3RH6 - chains A and T of the 4 polymer chains in the assembly; structure by X-ray diffraction, 2.05 A resolution.

# Chain A
Name: DNA polymerase beta
Source organism: Homo sapiens
Notes: EC 2.7.7.7, 4.2.99.-
Reference sequence: P06746 (DPOLB_HUMAN); residues 1-335 here = UniProt positions 1-335
Amino-acid sequence (335 residues; each row starts with the number of its first residue):
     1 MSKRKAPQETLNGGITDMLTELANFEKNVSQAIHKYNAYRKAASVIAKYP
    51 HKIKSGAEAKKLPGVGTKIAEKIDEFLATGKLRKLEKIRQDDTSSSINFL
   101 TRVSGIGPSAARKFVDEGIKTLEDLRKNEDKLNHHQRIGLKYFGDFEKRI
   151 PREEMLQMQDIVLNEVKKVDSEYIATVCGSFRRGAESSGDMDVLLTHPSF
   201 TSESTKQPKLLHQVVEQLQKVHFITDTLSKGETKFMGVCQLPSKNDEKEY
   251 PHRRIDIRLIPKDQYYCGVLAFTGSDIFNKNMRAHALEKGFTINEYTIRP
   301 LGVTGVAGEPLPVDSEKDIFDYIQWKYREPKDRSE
Disordered / not traced: 1-9
Sequence notes: engineered mutation Ala271 (Tyr in P06746)
Swiss-Prot annotation at these positions:
  - region: Arg183 to Asp192 (DNA-binding)
  - active site: Lys72 (Nucleophile)
  - binding site (K(+)): Lys60, Leu62, Val65, Thr101, Val103, Ile106
  - binding site (Na(+)): Lys60, Leu62, Val65, Thr101, Val103, Ile106
  - binding site (dATP): Arg149, Ser180, Arg183, Gly189, Asp190
  - binding site (dCTP): Arg149, Ser180, Arg183, Gly189, Asp190
  - binding site (dGTP): Arg149, Ser180, Arg183, Gly189, Asp190, Asp192
  - binding site (dTTP): Arg149, Ser180, Arg183, Gly189, Asp190
  - binding site (Mg(2+)): Asp190, Asp192, Asp256
  - modified residue: Lys72 (N6-acetyllysine), Arg83 (Omega-N-methylarginine), Arg152 (Omega-N-methylarginine)
  - cross-link (Glycyl lysine isopeptide (Lys-Gly)): Lys41 (interchain with G-Cter in ubiquitin), Lys61 (interchain with G-Cter in ubiquitin), Lys81 (interchain with G-Cter in ubiquitin)
  - natural variant: Leu22 (L22P: Found in a gastric cancer sample; uncertain significance), Tyr39 (Y39C: Found in a gastric cancer sample; uncertain significance), Gly118 (G118V: Decreased DNA-directed DNA polymerase activity), Arg137 (R137Q: Decreased function in base-excision repair), Arg149 (R149I: Decreased DNA-directed DNA polymerase activity), Asp160 (D160N: Found in a gastric cancer sample; uncertain significance), Cys239 (C239R: Found in a gastric cancer sample; uncertain significance), Lys289 (K289M: Found in a colon cancer sample; uncertain significance), Asn294 (N294D: Found in a gastric cancer sample; uncertain significance), Glu295 (E295K: Found in a gastric cancer sample; uncertain significance)
  - mutagenesis: Phe25 (F25W: No effect on 5'-dRP lyase activity. Decreased ssDNA binding), His34 (H34G: Decreased 5'-dRP lyase activity. Decreased ssDNA binding), Lys35 (K35A: Decreased 5'-dRP lyase activity. Decreased ssDNA binding. Loss of 5'-dRP lyase activity; when associated with A-68 and A-72. Decreased ssDNA binding; when associated with A-68 and A-72 ...), Tyr39 (Y39F: No effect on 5'-dRP lyase activity; Y39Q: Abolishes DNA polymerase and 5'-dRP lyase activity), Lys41 (K41R: Abolishes ubiquitination; when associated with R-61 and R-81), Lys60 (K60A: Decreased 5'-dRP lyase activity. Decreased ssDNA binding), Lys61 (K61R: Abolishes ubiquitination; when associated with R-41 and R-81), Lys68 (K68A: No effect on 5'-dRP lyase activity. Decreased ssDNA binding. Loss of 5'-dRP lyase activity; when associated with A-35 and A-72. Decreased ssDNA binding; when associated with A-35 and A-72 ...), Glu71 (E71Q: No effect on 5'-dRP lyase activity. No effect on structure shown by circular dichroism. No effect on ssDNA binding), Lys72 (K72A: Severely reduced 5'-dRP lyase activity. Does not affect ssDNA binding. Loss of 5'-dRP lyase activity; when associated with A-35 and A-68. Decreased ssDNA binding ...), Glu75 (E75A: Slightly decreased 5'-dRP lyase activity. Decreased ssDNA binding. No effect on structure shown by circular dichroism), Lys81 (K81R: Abolishes ubiquitination; when associated with R-41 and R-61), 5 further mutagenesis entries in UniProt
Bound ions: Na+ site 1: Lys60, Leu62, Val65 (shared with 1 residue of chain D); Na+ site 2: Thr101, Val103, Ile106 (shared with 1 residue of chain P); Mn2+ site 1: Asp145, His252; Mn2+ site 2: Asp190, Asp192 (together with CTP); Mn2+ site 3: Asp190, Asp192, Asp256 (together with CTP)
Residues lining bound ligands:
  - CTP (cytidine-5'-triphosphate), molecule 1: Arg149, Gly179, Ser180, Arg183, Ser188, Gly189, Asp190, Asp192, Ala271, Phe272, Thr273, Gly274, Ser275, Asp276, Asn279
  - CTP, molecule 2: Ile174, Ala175, Thr176, Arg182, Leu194, Thr196, Lys262, Tyr265, Tyr266
From the paper describing this entry:
  - binding site for CTP: Ala271
  - mutagenesis - F272A (110-fold): decreased catalytic activity on rCTP
  - mutagenesis - F272A (69-fold): decreased catalytic activity on dCTP
  - mutagenesis - F272A (110-fold): decreased catalytic activity on CTP

# Chain T
Molecule: 16-nt DNA strand
Sequence (16 nucleotides; row label = number of the first residue in the row):
     1 CCGACGCCGCATCAGC

# Chain A / chain T interface
Contacting residue pairs (28):
  His34(A) - DC5(T)  stacking on the base
  Asn133(A) - DT12(T)  phosphate contact
  Ser229(A) - DC10(T)  phosphate contact
  Ser229(A) - DA11(T)  phosphate contact
  Lys230(A) - DC10(T)  phosphate contact
  Lys230(A) - DA11(T)  hydrogen bond to the phosphate
  Gly231(A) - DC10(T)  phosphate contact
  Glu232(A) - DC10(T)  hydrogen bond to the phosphate
  Thr233(A) - DG9(T)  hydrogen bond to the phosphate
  Thr233(A) - DC10(T)  hydrogen bond to the phosphate
  Lys234(A) - DG9(T)  hydrogen bond to the base
  Lys234(A) - DC10(T)  hydrogen bond to the phosphate
  Arg258(A) - DG9(T)  sugar contact
  Asn279(A) - DG6(T)  base contact
  Lys280(A) - DG6(T)  salt bridge to the phosphate
  Arg283(A) - DG6(T)  hydrogen bond to the base
  Arg283(A) - DC7(T)  hydrogen bond to the sugar
  Ala284(A) - DG6(T)  sugar contact
  Leu287(A) - DC5(T)  phosphate contact
  Leu287(A) - DG6(T)  phosphate contact
  Leu287(A) - DC7(T)  phosphate contact
  Thr292(A) - DC7(T)  hydrogen bond to the phosphate
  Ile293(A) - DC7(T)  sugar contact
  Asn294(A) - DC7(T)  phosphate contact
  Asn294(A) - DC8(T)  hydrogen bond to the phosphate
  Glu295(A) - DC8(T)  sugar contact
  Tyr296(A) - DC8(T)  phosphate contact
  Tyr296(A) - DG9(T)  hydrogen bond to the phosphate
Other interface residues (no listed pair), chain A (21 interface residues in all): His134, Asp276

# In short
The interface between chain A and chain T involves 21 residues on one side and 8 on the other, with 11
hydrogen bonds, 1 salt bridge and 1 aromatic stacking contact. Polar pairs include Lys234(A)-DG9(T),
Arg283(A)-DG6(T) and Arg283(A)-DC7(T). From the paper: a binding site for CTP at Ala271(A); F272A of chain A
reduces catalytic activity on rCTP.
Here chain A is DNA polymerase beta (Homo sapiens) and chain T is a 16-nt DNA strand. Entry 3RH6 (DNA
Polymerase Beta Mutant (Y271) with a dideoxy-terminated primer with an incoming ribonucleotide (rCTP)) was
determined by X-ray diffraction, deposited together with 3RH4.
